PDB entry 5LMQ | electron microscopy, 4.20 A resolution (low resolution: residue-level contacts below are approximate; hydrogen-bond / salt-bridge calls are withheld) | chains A and E of the 25 polymer chains in the assembly

== Chain A ==
Molecule: 16S rRNA
Source organism: Thermus thermophilus HB8
Sequence (1522 nucleotides; row label = number of the first residue in the row; note: 44 numbers in that range are skipped by the numbering (no residue carries them; nothing is unmodelled there); a row labelled like 189A-189L holds insertion residues (189A, then the next letters in order); numbering starts at 0):
     0 UUUGUUGGAG AGUUUGAUCC UGGCUCAGGG UGAACGCUGG CGGCGUGCCU AAGACAUGCA
    60 AGUCGUGCGG GCCG
    76 CGGGGUUUU
    88 ACUCCG
    96 UGGUCAGCGG CGGACGGGUG AGUAACGCGU GGGU
  129A G
   130 ACCUACCCGG AAGAGGGGGA CAACCCGGGG AAACUCGGGC UAAUCCCCCA UGUGGACCCG
189A-189L CCCCUUGGGGUG
   190 UGUCCAAAGG GCUUU
   216 GCCCGCUUCC GGAUGGGCCC GCGUCCCAUC AGCUAGUUGG UGGGGUAAUG GCCCACCAAG
   276 GCGACGACGG GUAGCCGGUC UGAGAGGAUG GCCGGCCACA GGGGCACUGA GACACGGGCC
   336 CCACUCCUAC GGGAGGCAGC AGUUAGGAAU CUUCCGCAAU GGGCGCAAGC CUGACGGAGC
   396 GACGCCGCUU GGAGGAAGAA GCCCUUCGGG GUGUAAACUC CUGA
   441 ACCCGGGACG AAACCCCC
   460 GA
   470 CGAGGGGA
   479 CUGACGGUAC CGGGGUAA
   498 UAGCGCCGGC CAACUCCGUG CCAGCAGCCG CGGUAAUACG GAGGGCGCGA GCGUUACCCG
   558 GAUUCACUGG GCGUAAAGGG CGUGUAGGCG GCCUGGGGCG UCCCAUGUGA AAGACCACGG
   618 CUCAACCGUG GGGGAGCGUG GGAUACGCUC AGGCUAGACG GUGGGAGAGG GUGGUGGAAU
   678 UCCCGGAGUA GCGGUGAAAU GCGCAGAUAC CGGGAGGAAC GCCGAUGGCG AAGGCAGCCA
   738 CCUGGUCCAC CCGUGACGCU GAGGCGCGAA AGCGUGGGGA GCAAACCGGA UUAGAUACCC
   798 GGGUAGUCCA CGCCCUAAAC GAUGCGCGCU AGGUCUCUGG GUCU
   848 CCUGGGGGCC GAAGCUAACG CGUUAAGCGC GCCGCCUGGG GAGUACGGCC GCAAGGCUGA
   908 AACUCAAAGG AAUUGACGGG GGCCCGCACA AGCGGUGGAG CAUGUGGUUU AAUUCGAAGC
   968 AACGCGAAGA ACCUUACCAG GCCUUGACAU GCUA
 1001A G
  1002 GGAACCCGGG UGAAAGCCUG GGGUGCCCC
1030A-1030D GCGA
  1031 GGGGAGCCCU AGCACAGGUG CUGCAUGGCC GUCGUCAGCU CGUGCCGUGA GGUGUUGGGU
  1091 UAAGUCCCGC AACGAGCGCA ACCCCCGCCG UUAGUUGCCA GCGGUUCGGC CGGGCACUCU
  1151 AACGGGACUG CCCGCG
  1168 AAAGCGGGAG GAAGGAGGGG ACGACGUCUG GUCAGCAUGG CCCUUACGGC CUGGGCGACA
  1228 CACGUGCUAC AAUGCCCACU ACAAAGCGAU GCCACCCGGC AACGGGGAGC UAAUCGCAAA
  1288 AAGGUGGGCC CAGUUCGGAU UGGGGUCUGC AACCCGACCC CAUGAAGCCG GAAUCGCUAG
  1348 UAAUCGCGGA UCAGCC
 1363A A
  1364 UGCCGCGGUG AAUACGUUCC CGGGCCUUGU ACACACCGCC CGUCACGCCA UGGGAGCGGG
  1424 CUCUACCCGA AGUCGCCGG
1442A-1442B GA
  1443 GCCUA
  1452 C
  1456 GGGCAGGCGC CGAGGGUAGG GCCCGUGACU GGGGCGAAGU CGUAACAAGG UAGCUGUACC
  1516 GGAAGGUGCG GCUGGAUCAC CUCCUUUCU
Unresolved in the structure: 0-4, 1533, 1543-1544
Ion coordination: Mg2+ site 1 near G21 (its only coordinating residue here); Mg2+ site 2: C48, G115; Mg2+ site 3 near A53 (its only coordinating residue here); Mg2+ site 4: A59, U387; Mg2+ site 5: A109, G331; Mg2+ site 6: A116, G117, G289; Mg2+ site 7: C121, G124, U125; Mg2+ site 8 near A172 (its only coordinating residue here); Mg2+ site 9: U180, A195; Mg2+ site 10 near G258 (its only coordinating residue here); Mg2+ site 11 near G299 (its only coordinating residue here); Mg2+ site 12: A315, G317; 25 more Mg2+ sites not listed

== Chain E ==
Protein: 30S ribosomal protein S5
Source organism: Thermus thermophilus (strain HB8 / ATCC 27634 / DSM 579)
Reference sequence: Q5SHQ5 (RS5_THET8); residues 1-162 here = UniProt positions 1-162
Amino-acid sequence (162 residues; each row starts with the number of its first residue):
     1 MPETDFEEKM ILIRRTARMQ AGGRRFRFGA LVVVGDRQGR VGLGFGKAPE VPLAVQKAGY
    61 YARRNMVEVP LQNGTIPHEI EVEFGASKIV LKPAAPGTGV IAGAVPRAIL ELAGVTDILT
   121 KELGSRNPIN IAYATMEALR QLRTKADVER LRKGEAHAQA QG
Unresolved in the structure: 1-4, 155-162

== How chain A and chain E interact ==
Pairs across the interface (81):
  U5(A) with Ala95(E)
  G6(A) with Lys92(E); Ala94(E); Ala95(E); Thr98(E); Leu119(E)
  G7(A) with Lys92(E); Ile101(E); Leu119(E); Thr120(E); Lys121(E)
  A8(A) with Ile101(E); Ala102(E); Gly103(E); Arg107(E); Thr120(E)
  G9(A) with Gly103(E); Lys121(E); Glu122(E); Arg126(E)
  A10(A) with Arg126(E)
  G15(A) with Ala17(E); Arg18(E); Met19(E); Arg24(E)
  A16(A) with Arg15(E); Thr16(E); Ala17(E)
  U17(A) with Arg14(E)
  C18(A) with Arg14(E); Asn127(E); Ile129(E); Asn130(E)
  C19(A) with Ser87(E); Ser125(E); Arg126(E); Asn127(E); Asn130(E)
  U20(A) with Ala86(E); Ser125(E)
  G558(A) with Lys121(E)
  A559(A) with Lys121(E); Arg126(E)
  U560(A) with Leu123(E)
  U863(A) with Glu83(E)
  A864(A) with Gly85(E)
  U921(A) with Arg18(E); Met19(E)
  G922(A) with Met19(E); Gln20(E)
  A923(A) with Ala21(E)
  C1069(A) with Arg25(E)
  U1070(A) with Arg18(E); Gln20(E); Arg25(E)
  C1071(A) with Arg18(E); Pro49(E)
  G1072(A) with Ala48(E); Pro49(E)
  U1073(A) with Lys57(E)
  G1074(A) with Tyr60(E); Tyr61(E)
  C1076(A) with Lys47(E)
  G1077(A) with Lys47(E)
  U1078(A) with Phe84(E); Asn130(E)
  G1079(A) with Arg14(E); Phe45(E)
  A1080(A) with Thr16(E); Ala17(E); Arg27(E); Lys47(E)
  G1081(A) with Thr16(E); Arg18(E); Arg25(E); Arg27(E); Lys47(E)
  C1397(A) with Arg24(E)
  A1398(A) with Met19(E); Gln20(E); Ala21(E)
Also at the interface, not in a pair above, chain A (39 interface residues in all): U561, G566, G1082, G1193, A1396
Also at the interface, not in a pair above, chain E (48 interface residues in all): Gly22, Leu53, Glu81, Pro93, Ala104, Gly124, Tyr133

== Summary ==
39 residues of chain A face 48 of chain E across their interface. The Mg2+ site 2 is built by C48(A) and
G115(A). A59(A) and U387(A) coordinate Mg2+ site 4.
Chain A is 16S rRNA (Thermus thermophilus HB8) and chain E is 30S ribosomal protein S5 (Thermus thermophilus
(strain HB8 / ATCC 27634 / DSM 579)); the structure, Structure of bacterial 30S-IF1-IF3-mRNA-tRNA translation
pre-initiation complex, open form (state-2A), was determined by electron microscopy together with 5LMN, 5LMO,
5LMP, 5LMR, 5LMS, 5LMT, 5LMU and 5LMV from the same study.
